PDB entry 1YI9 | X-ray diffraction, 1.70 A resolution | chain A

== Chain A ==
Name: Peptidyl-glycine alpha-amidating monooxygenase
Organism: Rattus norvegicus
Notes: EC 1.14.17.3; fragment: Peptidylglycine alpha-Hydroxylating Monooxygenase (Residues 47-355)
UniProtKB: P14925 (AMD_RAT); residue numbers follow UniProt; this construct covers 47-355
Amino-acid sequence (309 residues; each row starts with the number of its first residue):
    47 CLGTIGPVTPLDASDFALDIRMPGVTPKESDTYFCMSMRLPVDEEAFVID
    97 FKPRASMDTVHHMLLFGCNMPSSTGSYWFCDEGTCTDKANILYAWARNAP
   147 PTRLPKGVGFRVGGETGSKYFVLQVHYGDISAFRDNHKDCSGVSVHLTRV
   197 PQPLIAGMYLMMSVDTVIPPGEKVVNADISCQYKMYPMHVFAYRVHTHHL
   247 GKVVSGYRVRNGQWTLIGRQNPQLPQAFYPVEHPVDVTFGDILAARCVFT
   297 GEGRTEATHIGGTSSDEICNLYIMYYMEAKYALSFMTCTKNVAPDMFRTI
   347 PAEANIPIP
Unresolved in the structure: 299-312
Construct notes: engineered mutation Ile-314 (Met in P14925)
Cystine bridges: Cys-47/Cys-186, Cys-81/Cys-126, Cys-114/Cys-131, Cys-227/Cys-334, Cys-293/Cys-315
Bound ions: Cu ion site 1: His-108, His-172; Cu ion site 2: His-242, His-244; Cu ion site 3 near His-245 (its only coordinating residue here); Cu ion site 4 near His-279 (its only coordinating residue here)

== Overview ==
His-108 and His-172 form the Cu ion site 1. His-242 and His-244 coordinate Cu ion site 2.
Chain A is Peptidyl-glycine alpha-amidating monooxygenase (Rattus norvegicus); the structure, Crystal
Structure Analysis of the oxidized form of the M314I mutant of Peptidylglycine alpha-Hydroxylating
Monooxygenase, was determined by X-ray diffraction (same publication as 1YIP, 1YJK and 1YJL).
